PDB entry 5IJE | X-ray diffraction, 2.40 A resolution | chain A

# Chain A
Name: Serum albumin
Source organism: Equus caballus
Reference sequence: P35747 (ALBU_HORSE); residues 1-583 here correspond to UniProt positions 25-607 (UniProt number = residue number + 24)
Amino-acid sequence (583 residues; each row starts with the number of its first residue):
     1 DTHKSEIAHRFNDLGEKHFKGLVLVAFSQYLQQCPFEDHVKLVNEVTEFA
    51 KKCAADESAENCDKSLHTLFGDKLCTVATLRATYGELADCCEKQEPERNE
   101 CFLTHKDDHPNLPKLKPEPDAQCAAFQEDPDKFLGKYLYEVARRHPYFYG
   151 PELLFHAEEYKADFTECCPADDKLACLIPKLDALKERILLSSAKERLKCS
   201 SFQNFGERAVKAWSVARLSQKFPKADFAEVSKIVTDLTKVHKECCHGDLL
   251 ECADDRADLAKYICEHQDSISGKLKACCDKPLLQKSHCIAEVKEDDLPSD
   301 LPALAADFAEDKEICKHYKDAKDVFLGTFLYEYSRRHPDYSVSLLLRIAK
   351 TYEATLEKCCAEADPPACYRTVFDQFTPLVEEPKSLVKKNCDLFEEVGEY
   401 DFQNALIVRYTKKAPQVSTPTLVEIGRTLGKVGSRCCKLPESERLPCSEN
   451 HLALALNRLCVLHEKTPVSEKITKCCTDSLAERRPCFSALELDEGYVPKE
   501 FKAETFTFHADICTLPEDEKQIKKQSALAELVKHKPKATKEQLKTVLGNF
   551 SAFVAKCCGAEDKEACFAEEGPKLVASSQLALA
Not modelled in the structure: 1-2
Disulfides: Cys53-Cys62, Cys75-Cys91, Cys90-Cys101, Cys123-Cys168, Cys167-Cys176, Cys199-Cys245, Cys244-Cys252, Cys264-Cys278, Cys277-Cys288, Cys315-Cys360, Cys359-Cys368, Cys391-Cys437, Cys436-Cys447, Cys460-Cys476, Cys475-Cys486, Cys513-Cys558, Cys557-Cys566
Ion coordination: Zn2+ site 1: His3, Glu6; Zn2+ site 2 near His18 (its only coordinating residue here); Zn2+ site 3: His67, Asp248; Zn2+ site 4 near Ala78 (its only coordinating residue here); Zn2+ site 5: Glu128, Glu441; Zn2+ site 6 near His145 (its only coordinating residue here); Zn2+ site 7: Glu152, His156, His287; Zn2+ site 8 near His241 (its only coordinating residue here); Zn2+ site 9 near His246 (its only coordinating residue here); Zn2+ site 10: Asp311, His317; Zn2+ site 11 near His451 (its only coordinating residue here); Zn2+ site 12 near Asp511 (its only coordinating residue here); 1 more Zn2+ sites not listed
UniProt features mapped onto this chain:
  - binding site (Cu cation): His3
  - binding site (Ca(2+)): Glu6, Asp13, Glu243, Asp248, Glu251, Asp254, Asp258
  - binding site (Zn(2+)): His67, His246, Asp248
  - modified residue: Ser5 (Phosphoserine), Ser58 (Phosphoserine), Ser65 (Phosphoserine), Thr83 (Phosphothreonine), Ser418 (Phosphoserine), Thr419 (Phosphothreonine), Thr421 (Phosphothreonine), Ser488 (Phosphoserine), Lys533 (N6-methyllysine), Thr545 (Phosphothreonine), Lys563 (N6-succinyllysine)

# In short
His3 and Glu6 form the Zn2+ site 1. The Zn2+ site 3 is built by His67 and Asp248. UniProt lists Cu
cation-binding residue His3, 7 Ca2+-binding residues and 3 Zn2+-binding residues.
Chain A is Serum albumin (Equus caballus); the structure, Crystal structure of Equine Serum Albumin in the
presence of 30 mM zinc at pH 7.4, was determined by X-ray diffraction (same publication as 5IIU, 5IIH, 5IIX,
5IJ5 and 5IJF).
